4XHU - chains C and D; structure by X-ray diffraction, 2.09 A resolution.

Chain C:
Molecule: Poly [ADP-ribose] polymerase 1
Organism: Homo sapiens
Notes: EC 2.4.2.30
UniProt: P09874 (PARP1_HUMAN); residue numbers follow UniProt; this construct covers 661-1014
Sequence (359 residues; numbered 656 to 1014; the number before each row is that of its first residue):
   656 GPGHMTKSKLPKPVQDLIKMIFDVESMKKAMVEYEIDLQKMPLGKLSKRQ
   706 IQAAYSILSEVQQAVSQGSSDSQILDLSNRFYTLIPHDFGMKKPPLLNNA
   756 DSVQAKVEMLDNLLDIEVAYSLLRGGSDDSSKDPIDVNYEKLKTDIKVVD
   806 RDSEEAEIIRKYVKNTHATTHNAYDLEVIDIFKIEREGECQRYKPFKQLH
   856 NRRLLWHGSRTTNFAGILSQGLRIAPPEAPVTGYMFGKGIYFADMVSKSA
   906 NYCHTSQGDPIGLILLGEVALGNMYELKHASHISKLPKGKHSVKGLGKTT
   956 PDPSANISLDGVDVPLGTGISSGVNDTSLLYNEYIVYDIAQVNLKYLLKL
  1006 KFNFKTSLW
Not modelled in the structure: 656-664, 723, 780-784, 823-827, 980, 1010-1014
Construct notes: expression tag (656-660)
UniProt features mapped onto this chain:
  - active site: E988 (For poly [ADP-ribose] polymerase activity)
  - binding site (NAD(+)): H862 to S864, G871, R878, S904
  - modified residue (Phosphoserine): S782, S786
  - cross-link: K748 (Glycyl lysine isopeptide (Lys-Gly) (interchain with G-Cter in SUMO1))
  - mutagenesis: L698 to L701 (Increased auto-poly-ADP-ribosylation), L713 (L713A: Increased auto-poly-ADP-ribosylation; L713F: Leads to constitutive activity in absence of DNA damage due to unfolding of the PARP alpha-helical domain, relieving autoinhibition), E763 to D770 (Able to bind BAD inhibitor in absence of DNA), L765 (L765A: Increased auto-poly-ADP-ribosylation), D766 to D770 (Able to bind EB-47 or BAD inhibitors in absence of DNA. Released from DNA strand break independently of EB-47 or BAD inhibitors), L768 (L768A: Increased auto-poly-ADP-ribosylation), A774 (A774S/L: Increased DNA-independent poly-ADP-ribosyltransferase activity), L797 (L797P: 1.5% of wild-type activity), H826 (H826A: Strongly reduced serine ADP-ribosylation, caused by abolished interaction with HPF1; H826E: Decreased polymerase activity, leading to the production of short poly-ADP-ribose chains), P850 to F851 (Abolished interaction with TIMELESS), H862 (H862A: Poly-ADP-ribosyltransferase activity is impaired while mono-ADP-ribosyltransferase activity is not affected; produces a mixture of short and mono ADP-ribose chains), R865 (R865A: Increased affinity for DNA damage sites), 20 further mutagenesis entries in UniProt
Reported in the primary citation:
  - mutagenesis - D993G: abolished localization to laser tracks
  - specificity-determining residues: K940, K943, D993 (by similarity / conservation)
  - mutagenesis - D993G: abolished localization to GFP-Timeless

Chain D:
Molecule: Protein timeless homolog
Organism: Homo sapiens
UniProt: Q9UNS1 (TIM_HUMAN); residues 5-103 here correspond to UniProt positions 1000-1098 (UniProt number = residue number + 995)
Sequence (103 residues; row label = number of the first residue in the row):
     1 GSHMVLSNENLGQSLHQEGFSIPLLWLQNCLIRAADDREEDGCSQAVPLV
    51 PLTEENEEAMENEQFQQLLRKLGVRPPASGQETFWRIPAKLSPTQLRRAA
   101 ASL
Not modelled in the structure: 1-20
Construct notes: expression tag (1-4)
UniProt features mapped onto this chain:
  - modified residue: S79 (Phosphoserine), S92 (Phosphoserine), T94 (Phosphothreonine)
Reported in the primary citation:
  - mutagenesis - R86G: abolished localization

How chain C and chain D interact:
Pairs across the interface - 28 pairs, chain C then chain D:
  Q846(C) - Q45(D)
  P850(C) - P48(D)
  F851(C) - P48(D)  hydrophobic
  F851(C) - V50(D)  hydrophobic
  F851(C) - F84(D)  hydrophobic
  L854(C) - V50(D)  hydrophobic
  L854(C) - L52(D)  hydrophobic
  R878(C) - Q81(D)
  I879(C) - G80(D)
  I879(C) - Q81(D)  hydrogen bond (backbone-side chain)
  P882(C) - S79(D)
  P882(C) - G80(D)
  K940(C) - E61(D)  salt bridge
  K943(C) - E54(D)
  K943(C) - E57(D)
  K943(C) - E58(D)
  G944(C) - E54(D)
  G944(C) - E57(D)
  H946(C) - P51(D)  hydrogen bond (side chain-backbone)
  Y992(C) - T83(D)
  D993(C) - Q81(D)
  D993(C) - E82(D)
  D993(C) - T83(D)  hydrogen bond (side chain-backbone)
  D993(C) - F84(D)  hydrogen bond (side chain-backbone)
  D993(C) - R86(D)  salt bridge
  I994(C) - Q81(D)  hydrogen bond (backbone-backbone)
  A995(C) - R86(D)
  Q996(C) - F84(D)
Other interface residues (no listed pair), chain C (19 interface residues in all): K849, A880, N928
Other interface residues (no listed pair), chain D (18 interface residues in all): D41, T53
The authors on this interface:
  - hot spots on chain C (mutagenesis) - P850DEL/F851DEL: abolished binding to Protein timeless homolog (chain D)

Overview:
19 residues of chain C face 18 of chain D across their interface; the contacts include 5 hydrogen bonds and 2
salt bridges. Polar pairs include K940(C)-E61(D), D993(C)-R86(D) and I879(C)-Q81(D). From the paper: D993G of
chain C abolishes localization to laser tracks; specificity determinants K940(C), K943(C) and D993(C); 3
substitutions were tested in all.
Here chain C is Poly [ADP-ribose] polymerase 1 and chain D is Protein timeless homolog, both from Homo
sapiens. Entry 4XHU (The complex structure of Timeless_PAB and PARP-1_catalytic domain) was determined by
X-ray diffraction together with 4XHT and 4XHW from the same study.
